Entry 6G8B (X-ray diffraction, 2.37 A resolution); this record covers chain A.

[Chain A]
Protein: Aminopeptidase N
Organism: Escherichia coli (strain K12)
Notes: EC 3.4.11.2
UniProt: P04825 (AMPN_ECOLI); numbering as in UniProt (aligned over 1-870)
Amino-acid sequence (891 residues; numbered -20 to 870; the number before each row is that of its first residue; numbers below 1 keep their minus sign (Met-20 is residue -20)):
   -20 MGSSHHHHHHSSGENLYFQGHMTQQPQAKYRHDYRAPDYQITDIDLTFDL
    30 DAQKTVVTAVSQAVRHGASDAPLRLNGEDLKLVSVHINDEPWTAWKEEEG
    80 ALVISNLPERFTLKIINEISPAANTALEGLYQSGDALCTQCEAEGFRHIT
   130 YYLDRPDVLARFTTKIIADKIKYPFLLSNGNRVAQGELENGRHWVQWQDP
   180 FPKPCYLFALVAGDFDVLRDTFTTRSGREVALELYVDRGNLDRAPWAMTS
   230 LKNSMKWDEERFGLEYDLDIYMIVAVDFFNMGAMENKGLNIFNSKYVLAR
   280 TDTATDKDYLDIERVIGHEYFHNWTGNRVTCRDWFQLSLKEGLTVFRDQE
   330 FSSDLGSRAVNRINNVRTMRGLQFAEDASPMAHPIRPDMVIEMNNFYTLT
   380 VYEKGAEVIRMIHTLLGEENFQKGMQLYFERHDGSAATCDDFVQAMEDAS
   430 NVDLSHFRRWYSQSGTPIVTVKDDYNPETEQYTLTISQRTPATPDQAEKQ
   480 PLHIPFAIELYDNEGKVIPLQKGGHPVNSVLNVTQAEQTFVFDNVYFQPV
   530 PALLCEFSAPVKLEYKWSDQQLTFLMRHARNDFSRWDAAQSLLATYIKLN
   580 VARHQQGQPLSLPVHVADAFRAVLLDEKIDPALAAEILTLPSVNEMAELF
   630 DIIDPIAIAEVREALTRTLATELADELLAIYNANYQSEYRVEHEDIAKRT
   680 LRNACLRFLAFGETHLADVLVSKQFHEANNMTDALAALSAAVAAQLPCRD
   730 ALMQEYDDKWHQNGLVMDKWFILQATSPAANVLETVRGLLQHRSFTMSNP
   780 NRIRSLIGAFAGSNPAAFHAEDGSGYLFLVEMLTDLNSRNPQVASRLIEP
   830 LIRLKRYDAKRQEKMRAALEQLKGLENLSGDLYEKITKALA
Not modelled in the structure: -20 to 2
Differences from the reference sequence: initiating methionine (-20); expression tag (-19 to 0)
Metal / ion sites: Zn2+: His297, His301, Glu320 (together with 7MF); Na+: Ser332, Asp333, Gly335
Small-molecule neighbours: 7MF ([(7S)-1-bromanyl-6,6-bis(oxidanyl)-4-phenyl-5,7,8,9-tetrahydrobenzo[7]annulen-7-yl]azanium): Glu121, Met260, Ala262, Met263, Glu264, Arg293, Val294, His297, Glu298, His301, Lys319, Glu320, Asp327, Tyr376, Tyr381, Arg825
Swiss-Prot annotation at these positions:
  - active site: Glu298 (Proton acceptor)
  - binding site (substrate): Glu121, Gly261 to Asn265
  - binding site (Zn(2+)): His297, His301, Glu320
  - site: Tyr381 (Transition state stabilizer)

[Overview]
Ligands of chain A: compound 7MF. His297, His301 and Glu320 coordinate Zn2+. Ser332, Asp333 and Gly335
coordinate Na+. UniProt lists active-site residue Glu298, 6 substrate-binding residues and 3 Zn2+-binding
residues.
Chain A is Aminopeptidase N (Escherichia coli (strain K12)); the structure, E. coli Aminopeptidase N solved by
Native SAD from a dataset collected in 60 second with ..., was determined by X-ray diffraction together with
6G89 and 6G8A from the same study.
